7ZRR - chains A and B; structure by X-ray diffraction, 1.64 A resolution.

Chain A:
Protein: Urokinase-type plasminogen activator
Source organism: Homo sapiens
Notes: EC 3.4.21.73
UniProt: P00749 (UROK_HUMAN); residues -24 to 253 here correspond to UniProt positions 154-431 (UniProt number = residue number + 178)
Chain sequence (284 residues; row label = number of the first residue in the row; numbers below 1 keep their minus sign (Asp-30 is residue -30)):
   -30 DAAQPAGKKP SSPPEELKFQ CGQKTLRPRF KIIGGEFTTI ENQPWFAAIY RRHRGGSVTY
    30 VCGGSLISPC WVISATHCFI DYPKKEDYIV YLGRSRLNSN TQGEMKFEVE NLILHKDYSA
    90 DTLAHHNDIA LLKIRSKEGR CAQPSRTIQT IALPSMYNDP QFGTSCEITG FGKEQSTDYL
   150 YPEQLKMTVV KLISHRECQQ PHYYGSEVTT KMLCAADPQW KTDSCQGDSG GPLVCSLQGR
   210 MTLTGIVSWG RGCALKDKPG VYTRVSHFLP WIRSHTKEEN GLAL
Unresolved in the structure: -30 to 0, 248-253
Construct notes: expression tag (-30 to -25); engineered mutation Ala121 (Cys299 in P00749), Gln144 (Asn322 in P00749)
Swiss-Prot annotation at these positions:
  - active site (Charge relay system): His46, Asp97, Ser198
  - site: Phe-1, Lys0 (Cleavage)
  - modified residue (Phosphoserine): Ser-20, Ser145
Disulfide bonds: Cys31-Cys47, Cys39-Cys110, Cys135-Cys204, Cys167-Cys183, Cys194-Cys222

Chain B:
Protein: synthetic peptide UK965
Source organism: Homo sapiens
Chain sequence (16 residues; numbered 2 to 17; the number before each row is that of its first residue):
     2 CSRYEVDCRG RGGPCG
Covalent attachments: 1,3,5-tris(bromomethyl)benzene (ZBR) linked to Cys2, Cys9, Cys16
Ligand contacts: 1,3,5-tris(bromomethyl)benzene (ZBR): Ser3, Arg10, Pro15

Interface between chain A and chain B:
Residue-residue contacts (41):
  Arg20(A) - Arg4(B)  hydrogen bond (side chain-backbone)
  His22(A) - Arg4(B)  hydrogen bond (side chain-backbone)
  His22(A) - Tyr5(B)
  Arg23(A) - Arg4(B)
  Ser26(A) - Tyr5(B)
  Tyr29(A) - Val7(B)
  Val30(A) - Val7(B)
  Val30(A) - Asp8(B)  hydrogen bond (backbone-backbone)
  Cys31(A) - Asp8(B)  hydrogen bond
  His46(A) - Asp8(B)  salt bridge
  His46(A) - Arg10(B)
  His46(A) - Gly11(B)
  Ile49(A) - Arg10(B)
  Asp50(A) - Cys9(B)
  Asp50(A) - Arg10(B)  salt bridge
  Tyr51(A) - Arg4(B)
  Leu92(A) - Gly17(B)
  His94(A) - Arg10(B)
  His94(A) - Gly17(B)
  Tyr150(A) - Val7(B)
  Asp192(A) - Arg12(B)  salt bridge
  Ser193(A) - Arg12(B)  hydrogen bond
  Cys194(A) - Arg12(B)
  Gln195(A) - Glu6(B)  hydrogen bond
  Gln195(A) - Val7(B)  hydrogen bond (side chain-backbone)
  Gln195(A) - Asp8(B)
  Gln195(A) - Arg12(B)  hydrogen bond (backbone-backbone)
  Gln195(A) - Gly13(B)
  Gln195(A) - Gly14(B)
  Gln195(A) - Pro15(B)
  Gly196(A) - Val7(B)
  Gly196(A) - Asp8(B)  hydrogen bond (backbone-side chain)
  Asp197(A) - Asp8(B)
  Ser198(A) - Asp8(B)  hydrogen bond
  Ser198(A) - Gly11(B)
  Gly219(A) - Arg12(B)
  Gly221(A) - Arg12(B)  hydrogen bond (backbone-side chain)
  Cys222(A) - Arg12(B)
  Lys227(A) - Arg12(B)
  Pro228(A) - Arg12(B)
  Gly229(A) - Arg12(B)
Also at the interface, not in a pair above, chain A (34 interface residues in all): Thr28, Cys47, Tyr87, Thr91, Trp218, Arg220, Ala223

Overview:
34 residues of chain A face 13 of chain B across their interface, with 11 hydrogen bonds and 3 salt bridges.
Polar contacts include His46(A)-Asp8(B), Asp50(A)-Arg10(B) and Asp192(A)-Arg12(B).
1,3,5-tris(bromomethyl)benzene is covalently linked to Cys16(B). From UniProt: 3 active-site residues on chain
A.
Chain A is Urokinase-type plasminogen activator and chain B is synthetic peptide UK965, both from Homo
sapiens; the structure, Crystal structure of human Urokinase-type plasminogen activator in complex with
bicycle peptide inhibitor UK965, was determined by X-ray diffraction.
